PDB entry 1K78 | X-ray diffraction, 2.25 A resolution | chains D and A of the 5 polymer chains in the assembly

# Chain D
Molecule: Pax5/Ets Binding Site on the mb-1 promoter
Sequence (27 nucleotides; each row starts with the number of its first residue):
     1 AAGGCCACTGGAGCCCATCTCCGGCAC

# Chain A
Protein: Paired Box Protein Pax5
Source organism: Homo sapiens
Notes: fragment: Paired domain
UniProt: Q02548 (PAX5_HUMAN); numbering as in UniProt (aligned over 1-149)
Chain sequence (149 residues; row label = number of the first residue in the row):
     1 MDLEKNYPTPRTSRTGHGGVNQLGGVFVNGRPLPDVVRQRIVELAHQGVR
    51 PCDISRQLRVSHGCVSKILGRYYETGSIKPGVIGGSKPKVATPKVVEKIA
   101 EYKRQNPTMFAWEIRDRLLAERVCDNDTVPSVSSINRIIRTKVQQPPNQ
Not modelled in the structure: 1-18, 143-149
UniProt features mapped onto this chain:
  - DNA-binding region: Gly16 to Lys142 (Paired)

# Chain D / chain A interface
Contacting residue pairs (43):
  DA1(D) - Phe110(A)  phosphate contact
  DA1(D) - Trp112(A)  phosphate contact
  DA2(D) - Met109(A)  phosphate contact
  DA2(D) - Phe110(A)  phosphate contact
  DA2(D) - Ala111(A)  hydrogen bond to the phosphate
  DA2(D) - Asn136(A)  hydrogen bond to the phosphate
  DG3(D) - Asn136(A)  phosphate contact
  DG3(D) - Arg140(A)  salt bridge to the phosphate
  DG4(D) - Ser133(A)  base contact
  DG4(D) - Arg140(A)  salt bridge to the phosphate
  DG10(D) - Gly85(A)  hydrogen bond to the base
  DG10(D) - Ser86(A)  base contact
  DG10(D) - Lys89(A)  sugar contact
  DG11(D) - Gly84(A)  base contact
  DG11(D) - Gly85(A)  hydrogen bond to the base
  DA12(D) - Ile83(A)  base contact
  DA12(D) - Gly84(A)  hydrogen bond to the base
  DG13(D) - Gly30(A)  hydrogen bond to the base
  DG13(D) - Gly81(A)  hydrogen bond to the phosphate
  DG13(D) - Val82(A)  sugar contact
  DG13(D) - Ile83(A)  sugar contact
  DC14(D) - Gly30(A)  base contact
  DC14(D) - Arg31(A)  phosphate contact
  DC14(D) - Pro32(A)  phosphate contact
  DC14(D) - Arg71(A)  salt bridge to the phosphate
  DC14(D) - Pro80(A)  phosphate contact
  DC14(D) - Gly81(A)  hydrogen bond to the phosphate
  DC14(D) - Ile83(A)  sugar contact
  DC15(D) - Arg31(A)  sugar contact
  DC15(D) - Pro32(A)  phosphate contact
  DC15(D) - Leu33(A)  hydrogen bond to the phosphate
  DC15(D) - Arg38(A)  salt bridge to the phosphate
  DC15(D) - Ser61(A)  sugar contact
  DC15(D) - Cys64(A)  phosphate contact
  DC16(D) - Asn21(A)  phosphate contact
  DC16(D) - Phe27(A)  phosphate contact
  DC16(D) - Val60(A)  phosphate contact
  DC16(D) - Ser61(A)  hydrogen bond to the phosphate
  DC16(D) - Cys64(A)  phosphate contact
  DA17(D) - Asn21(A)  phosphate contact
  DA17(D) - Gln22(A)  hydrogen bond to the phosphate
  DT18(D) - Gln22(A)  hydrogen bond to the phosphate
  DT18(D) - His62(A)  hydrogen bond to the base
Also at the interface, not in a pair above, chain D (14 interface residues in all): DC19
Also at the interface, not in a pair above, chain A (32 interface residues in all): Val20, Arg59, Gly63, Lys103

# Summary
14 residues of chain D and 32 residues of chain A are in contact, with 13 hydrogen bonds and 4 salt bridges.
Polar contacts include DG10(D)-Gly85(A), DG11(D)-Gly85(A) and DA12(D)-Gly84(A). UniProt lists a DNA-binding
region on chain A.
Chain D is Pax5/Ets Binding Site on the mb-1 promoter and chain A is Paired Box Protein Pax5 (Homo sapiens);
the structure, Pax5(1-149)+Ets-1(331-440)+DNA, was determined by X-ray diffraction (same publication as 1K79
and 1K7A).
